PDB entry 2VDY | X-ray diffraction, 2.30 A resolution | chain A

== Chain A ==
Name: Corticosteroid-binding globulin
From: Homo sapiens
UniProt: P08185 (CBG_HUMAN); residues 11-383 here correspond to UniProt positions 33-405 (UniProt number = residue number + 22)
Chain sequence (373 residues; each row starts with the number of its first residue):
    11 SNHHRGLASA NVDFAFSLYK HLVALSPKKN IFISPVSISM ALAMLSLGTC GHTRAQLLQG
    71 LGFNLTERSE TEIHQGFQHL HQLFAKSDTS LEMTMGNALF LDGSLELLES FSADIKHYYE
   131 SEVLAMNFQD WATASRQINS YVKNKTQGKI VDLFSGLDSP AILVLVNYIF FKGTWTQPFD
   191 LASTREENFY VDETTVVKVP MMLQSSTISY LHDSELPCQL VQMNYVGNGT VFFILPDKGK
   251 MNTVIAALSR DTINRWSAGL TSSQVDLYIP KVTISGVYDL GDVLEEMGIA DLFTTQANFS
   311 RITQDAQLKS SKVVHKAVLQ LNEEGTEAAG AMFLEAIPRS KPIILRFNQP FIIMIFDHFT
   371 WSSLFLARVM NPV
Unresolved in the structure: 11-15, 76-78, 165-167, 350
Construct notes: conflict Thr305 (Asn327 in P08185)
Swiss-Prot annotation at these positions:
  - binding site (cortisol): Gln232, Asn264, His368, Trp371
  - site: Cys228 (Conserved cysteine within steroid binding domain)
  - glycosylation (N-linked (GlcNAc...) asparagine): Asn74, Asn154, Asn238, Asn308
Ligand contacts: cortisol (HCY; (11alpha,14beta)-11,17,21-trihydroxypregn-4-ene-3,20-dione): Ala18, Ser19, Val22, Gln232, Thr240, Phe242, Arg260, Ile263, Asn264, Ser267, Phe366, His368, Trp371
What the authors report for this chain:
  - binding site for cortisol: Gln232, Asn264, His368, Trp371
  - specificity-determining residues: His368 (proposed by the authors, not directly observed)
  - conformationally variable residues (loop rearrangement, side-chain flip): Ser100, Trp371
  - post-translational modification sites: Asn238 (citing earlier work)

== Summary ==
Ligands of chain A: cortisol. UniProt lists 4 cortisol-binding residues. The paper reports a binding site for
cortisol at Gln232, Asn264 and His368 among others; the specificity determinant His368.
Chain A is Corticosteroid-binding globulin (Homo sapiens); the structure, Crystal structure of the reactive
loop cleaved Corticosteroid Binding Globulin complexed with Cortisol, was determined by X-ray diffraction,
deposited together with 2VDX.
